Entry 1GVR (X-ray diffraction, 1.38 A resolution); this record covers chain A.

# Chain A
Molecule: Pentaerythritol tetranitrate reductase
From: Enterobacter cloacae
UniProtKB: P71278 (P71278_ENTCL); residues 1-364 here correspond to UniProt positions 2-365 (UniProt number = residue number + 1)
Sequence (364 residues; each row starts with the number of its first residue):
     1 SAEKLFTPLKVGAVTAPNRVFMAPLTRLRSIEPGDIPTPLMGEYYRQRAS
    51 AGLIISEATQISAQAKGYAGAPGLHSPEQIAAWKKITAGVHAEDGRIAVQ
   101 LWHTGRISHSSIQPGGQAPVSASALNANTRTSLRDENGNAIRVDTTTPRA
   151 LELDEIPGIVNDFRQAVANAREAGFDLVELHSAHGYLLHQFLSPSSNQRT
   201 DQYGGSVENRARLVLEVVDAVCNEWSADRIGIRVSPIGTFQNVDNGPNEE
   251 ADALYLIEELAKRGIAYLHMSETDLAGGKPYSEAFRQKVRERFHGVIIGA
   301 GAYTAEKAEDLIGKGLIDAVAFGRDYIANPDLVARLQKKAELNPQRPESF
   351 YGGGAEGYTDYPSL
Small-molecule neighbours:
  - FMN (flavin mononucleotide): Ala-23, Pro-24, Leu-25, Thr-26, Glu-57, Ala-58, Gln-100, His-181, His-184, Arg-233, Ser-271, Leu-275, Ala-300, Gly-301, Ala-302, Tyr-303, Ala-321, Phe-322, Gly-323, Arg-324, Ile-327, Phe-350, Tyr-351
  - 2,4,6-trinitrotoluene (TNL): Thr-26, Ala-58, Tyr-68, Trp-102, His-181, His-184, Tyr-186, Asp-274, Leu-275, Tyr-351

# In short
Chain A binds flavin mononucleotide and 2,4,6-trinitrotoluene.
Chain A is Pentaerythritol tetranitrate reductase (Enterobacter cloacae); the structure, Structure of
pentaerythritol tetranitrate reductase and complexed with 2,4,6 trinitrotoluene, was determined by X-ray
diffraction (same publication as 1GVS, 1GVO and 1GVQ).
